Entry 3QT5 (X-ray diffraction, 1.85 A resolution); this record covers chains A and B.

Chain A (and B):
Name: Mevalonate diphosphate decarboxylase
Source organism: Staphylococcus epidermidis
Notes: EC 4.1.1.33; chain B of this document is another copy of the same molecule, construct and numbering; everything in this record applies to it too
UniProt: Q9FD73 (Q9FD73_STAEP); residues 1-327 here = UniProt positions 1-327
Sequence (332 residues; numbered -4 to 327; the number before each row is that of its first residue; numbers below 1 keep their minus sign (Gly-4 is residue -4)):
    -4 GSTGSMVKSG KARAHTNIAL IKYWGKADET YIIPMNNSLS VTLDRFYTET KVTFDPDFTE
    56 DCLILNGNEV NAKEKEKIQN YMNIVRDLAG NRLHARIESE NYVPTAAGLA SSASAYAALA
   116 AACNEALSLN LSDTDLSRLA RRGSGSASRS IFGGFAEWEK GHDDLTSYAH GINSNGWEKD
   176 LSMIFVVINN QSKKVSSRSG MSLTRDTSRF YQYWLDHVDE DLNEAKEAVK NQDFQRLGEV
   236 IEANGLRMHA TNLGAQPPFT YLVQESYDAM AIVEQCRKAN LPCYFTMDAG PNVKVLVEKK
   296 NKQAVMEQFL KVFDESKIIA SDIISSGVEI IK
Unresolved in the structure: -4 to -2, 190-191 (chain B: -4 to 1, 191-194)
Construct notes: expression tag (-4 to 0)
What the authors report for this chain:
  - catalytic residues: Arg144 (citing earlier work)
  - catalytic residues: Ser192

Interface between chain A and chain B:
Contacting residue pairs (37):
  Arg204(A) - Glu237(B)  salt bridge
  Arg204(A) - Leu241(B)
  Phe205(A) - Tyr208(B)
  Phe205(A) - Ala238(B)
  Phe205(A) - Leu241(B)
  Phe205(A) - Arg242(B)
  Tyr208(A) - Phe205(B)
  Tyr208(A) - Tyr208(B)  hydrophobic
  Glu237(A) - Arg204(B)  salt bridge
  Ala238(A) - Phe205(B)
  Leu241(A) - Arg204(B)
  Leu241(A) - Phe205(B)
  Leu241(A) - Leu248(B)
  Leu241(A) - Pro253(B)  hydrophobic
  Arg242(A) - Phe205(B)
  His244(A) - Leu248(B)
  Ala245(A) - Leu248(B)
  Leu248(A) - Leu241(B)
  Leu248(A) - His244(B)
  Leu248(A) - Ala245(B)
  Leu248(A) - Tyr262(B)
  Gln251(A) - Glu269(B)  hydrogen bond
  Gln251(A) - Arg272(B)
  Pro252(A) - Ala266(B)  hydrophobic
  Pro253(A) - Leu241(B)  hydrophobic
  Pro253(A) - Tyr262(B)
  Pro253(A) - Met265(B)  hydrophobic
  Pro253(A) - Phe280(B)  hydrophobic
  Phe254(A) - Tyr262(B)  hydrophobic
  Thr255(A) - Tyr262(B)
  Tyr262(A) - Pro253(B)
  Tyr262(A) - Phe254(B)  hydrophobic
  Tyr262(A) - Thr255(B)
  Met265(A) - Pro253(B)  hydrophobic
  Glu269(A) - Gln251(B)
  Arg272(A) - Gln251(B)  hydrogen bond
  Phe280(A) - Pro253(B)
Also at the interface, not in a pair above, chain A (22 interface residues in all): Leu257, Ala266
Also at the interface, not in a pair above, chain B (22 interface residues in all): Pro252, Leu257

In short:
The chain A/chain B interface involves 22 residues from each chain; the contacts include 2 hydrogen bonds and
2 salt bridges. Among the polar pairs are Arg204(A)-Glu237(B), Gln251(A)-Glu269(B) and Arg272(A)-Gln251(B).
From the paper: catalytic residues Arg144(A) and Ser192(A).
Chain A and chain B are both Mevalonate diphosphate decarboxylase (Staphylococcus epidermidis); the structure,
Crystal structure of Staphylococcus epidermidis mevalonate diphosphate decarboxylase, was determined by X-ray
diffraction together with 3QT6 and 3QT8 from the same study.
